Entry 8UX1 (electron microscopy, 2.50 A resolution); this record covers chains A and J of the 12 polymer chains in the assembly.

[Chain A]
Molecule: Histone H3
Organism: Drosophila melanogaster
Notes: engineered mutation(s): C110S
UniProt: A0A653DHJ5 (A0A653DHJ5_CALMS); residues 0-135 here correspond to UniProt positions 1-136 (UniProt number = residue number + 1)
Sequence (136 residues; each row starts with the number of its first residue; numbering starts at 0):
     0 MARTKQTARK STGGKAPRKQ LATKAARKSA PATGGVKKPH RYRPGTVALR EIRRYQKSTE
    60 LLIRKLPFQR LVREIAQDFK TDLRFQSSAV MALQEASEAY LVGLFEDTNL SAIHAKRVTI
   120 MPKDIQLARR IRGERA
Not modelled in the structure: 0-36, 135

[Chain J]
Molecule: 153-bp Widom 601 DNA reverse strand
Sequence (153 nucleotides; row label = number of the first residue in the row; numbers below 1 keep their minus sign (DA-76 is residue -76)):
   -76 ATCCTGGAGA ATCCCGGTGC CGAGGCCGCT CAATTGGTCG TAGACAGCTC TAGCACCGCT
   -16 TAAACGCACG TACGCGCTGT CCCCCGCGTT TTAACCGCCA AGGGGATTAC TCCCTAGTCT
    44 CCAGGCACGT GTCAGATATA TACATCCTGT GAT
Not modelled in the structure: -76 to -74, 73-76

[Interface between chain A and chain J]
Contacting residue pairs - 29 pairs, chain A then chain J:
  His39(A) - DA-67(J)  sugar contact
  Arg40(A) - DG9(J)  hydrogen bond to the base
  Arg40(A) - DC10(J)  hydrogen bond to the sugar
  Tyr41(A) - DA-67(J)  hydrogen bond to the sugar
  Tyr41(A) - DA-66(J)  sugar contact
  Tyr41(A) - DG9(J)  sugar contact
  Tyr41(A) - DC10(J)  hydrogen bond to the phosphate
  Arg42(A) - DG9(J)  sugar contact
  Pro43(A) - DC8(J)  sugar contact
  Pro43(A) - DG9(J)  sugar contact
  Gly44(A) - DC8(J)  hydrogen bond to the phosphate
  Gly44(A) - DG9(J)  hydrogen bond to the phosphate
  Thr45(A) - DG9(J)  phosphate contact
  Val46(A) - DG9(J)  hydrogen bond to the phosphate
  Val46(A) - DC10(J)  phosphate contact
  Ala47(A) - DG9(J)  hydrogen bond to the phosphate
  Arg49(A) - DA-66(J)  phosphate contact
  Arg49(A) - DT-65(J)  phosphate contact
  Arg53(A) - DT-65(J)  salt bridge to the phosphate
  Lys56(A) - DC-64(J)  salt bridge to the phosphate
  Arg63(A) - DA17(J)  phosphate contact
  Arg63(A) - DC18(J)  salt bridge to the phosphate
  Lys64(A) - DC18(J)  hydrogen bond to the phosphate
  Leu65(A) - DA17(J)  sugar contact
  Leu65(A) - DC18(J)  hydrogen bond to the phosphate
  Pro66(A) - DA17(J)  phosphate contact
  Arg69(A) - DA17(J)  salt bridge to the phosphate
  Arg83(A) - DG26(J)  sugar contact
  Arg83(A) - DG27(J)  sugar contact
Also at the interface, not in a pair above, chain A (19 interface residues in all): Thr118
Also at the interface, not in a pair above, chain J (13 interface residues in all): DC7, DG25

[Summary]
19 residues of chain A and 13 residues of chain J are in contact; the contacts include 10 hydrogen bonds and 4
salt bridges. Among the polar pairs are Arg40(A)-DG9(J), Arg40(A)-DC10(J) and Tyr41(A)-DA-67(J).
Chain A is Histone H3 (Drosophila melanogaster) and chain J is 153-bp Widom 601 DNA reverse strand; the
structure, Cryo-EM structure of Ran bound to RCC1 and the nucleosome core particle, was determined by electron
microscopy.
